9E2G - chains 0H and 1B of the 415 polymer chains in the assembly; structure by electron microscopy, 2.80 A resolution.

[Chain 0H]
Molecule: Flagellar protofilament ribbon protein, putative
Organism: Trypanosoma brucei brucei TREU927
Reference sequence: Q57UY7 (Q57UY7_TRYB2); numbering as in UniProt (aligned over 1-385)
Sequence (385 residues; numbered 1 to 385; the number before each row is that of its first residue):
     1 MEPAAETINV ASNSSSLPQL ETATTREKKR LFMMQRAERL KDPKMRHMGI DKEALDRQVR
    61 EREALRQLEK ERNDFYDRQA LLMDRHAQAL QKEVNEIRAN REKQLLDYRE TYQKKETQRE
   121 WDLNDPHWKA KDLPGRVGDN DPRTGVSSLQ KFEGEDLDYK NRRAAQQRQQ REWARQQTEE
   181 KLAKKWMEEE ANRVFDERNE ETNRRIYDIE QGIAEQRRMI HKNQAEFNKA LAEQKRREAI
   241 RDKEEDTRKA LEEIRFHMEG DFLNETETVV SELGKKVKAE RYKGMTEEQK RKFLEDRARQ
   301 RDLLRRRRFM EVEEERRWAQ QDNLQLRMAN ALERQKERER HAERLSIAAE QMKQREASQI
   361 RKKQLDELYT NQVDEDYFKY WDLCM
Unresolved in the structure: 1-23, 266-280, 302-385

[Chain 1B]
Molecule: EF-hand domain-containing protein
Organism: Trypanosoma brucei brucei TREU927
Reference sequence: Q38F14 (Q38F14_TRYB2); residues 1-297 here = UniProt positions 1-297
Sequence (297 residues; numbered 1 to 297; the number before each row is that of its first residue):
     1 MIYSDNNNPR EDSVFLRVKR AVRCGGRGPV TGPIQMVDFL RDFRCLEEEQ RASGRKGVTH
    61 KQFVKLMEQY GTKLREGDAA YLCKAFDDDN DGYINPERFV RHFTGLNQRR HNAVLRAWAS
   121 LPKDAKGRVR RNHLNERFSE TVTHGDVWGT FSSTVPREAQ ANNADDDSDD PTLCFEEFLA
   181 FYAAVSVEIP LDEKFELFLL REWCADSSRA PVMNSTLREW GQGGDPLAIG KPLYVQDVLD
   241 RPLGLSTKSY NYEHMKRVHP YIPPLPPLQL PYLSTMRKDY REFSTQERAL SNTLHGR
Unresolved in the structure: 27-29, 153-170

[Chain 0H / chain 1B interface]
Pairs across the interface - 62 pairs, chain 0H then chain 1B:
  Arg39(0H) - Lys248(1B)  hydrogen bond (side chain-backbone)
  Arg39(0H) - Tyr250(1B)
  Lys41(0H) - His259(1B)
  Asp42(0H) - Arg257(1B)  salt bridge
  Lys44(0H) - Arg257(1B)
  Met45(0H) - Tyr250(1B)
  Met45(0H) - Tyr252(1B)  hydrophobic
  Met45(0H) - Met255(1B)  hydrophobic
  Gly49(0H) - Tyr250(1B)
  Gly49(0H) - Met255(1B)
  Ile50(0H) - His254(1B)
  Asp51(0H) - Tyr250(1B)
  Asp51(0H) - Asn251(1B)
  Glu53(0H) - Glu253(1B)
  Ala54(0H) - Leu243(1B)  hydrophobic
  Arg57(0H) - Asp240(1B)  salt bridge
  Arg57(0H) - Leu243(1B)
  Gln58(0H) - Leu243(1B)
  Glu61(0H) - Leu239(1B)
  Glu61(0H) - Asp240(1B)  hydrogen bond (side chain-backbone)
  Ala64(0H) - Val238(1B)  hydrophobic
  Leu65(0H) - Val238(1B)  hydrophobic
  Leu65(0H) - Leu239(1B)  hydrophobic
  Leu68(0H) - Leu233(1B)  hydrophobic
  Leu68(0H) - Tyr234(1B)
  Glu71(0H) - Lys231(1B)  salt bridge
  Glu71(0H) - Leu233(1B)
  Phe75(0H) - Pro226(1B)  hydrophobic
  Arg78(0H) - Asp225(1B)
  Leu82(0H) - Pro226(1B)
  Glu96(0H) - Gln108(1B)
  Ile97(0H) - Gln108(1B)
  Ile97(0H) - Arg109(1B)
  Asn100(0H) - Gln108(1B)  hydrogen bond
  Arg101(0H) - Asn6(1B)
  Arg101(0H) - Pro9(1B)
  Gln104(0H) - Pro9(1B)
  Gln104(0H) - Arg10(1B)  hydrogen bond
  Gln104(0H) - Leu106(1B)
  Leu105(0H) - Pro9(1B)
  Asp107(0H) - Arg10(1B)  salt bridge
  Asp107(0H) - Arg101(1B)  salt bridge
  Asp107(0H) - His102(1B)
  Tyr108(0H) - Pro9(1B)
  Tyr108(0H) - Arg10(1B)
  Tyr108(0H) - Glu11(1B)
  Tyr108(0H) - Asp12(1B)  hydrogen bond
  Glu110(0H) - Arg98(1B)  salt bridge
  Thr111(0H) - Ala85(1B)
  Thr111(0H) - Arg98(1B)
  Thr111(0H) - His102(1B)
  Tyr112(0H) - Asp12(1B)
  Tyr112(0H) - Phe15(1B)
  Tyr112(0H) - Tyr81(1B)
  Tyr112(0H) - His102(1B)
  Lys114(0H) - Lys84(1B)
  Lys114(0H) - Ala85(1B)  hydrogen bond (side chain-backbone)
  Lys114(0H) - Asp87(1B)
  Lys114(0H) - Asp88(1B)  salt bridge
  Glu116(0H) - Lys84(1B)
  Thr117(0H) - Tyr81(1B)
  Thr117(0H) - Lys84(1B)
Interface residues without a listed pair, chain 0H (38 interface residues in all): Phe32, Gln35, Glu38, Lys52
Interface residues without a listed pair, chain 1B (41 interface residues in all): Asn7, Phe86, Asn107, Ala228, Val235, Ser249

[In short]
38 residues of chain 0H face 41 of chain 1B across their interface, with 6 hydrogen bonds and 7 salt bridges.
Among the polar pairs are Asp42(0H)-Arg257(1B), Arg57(0H)-Asp240(1B) and Glu71(0H)-Lys231(1B).
Chain 0H is Flagellar protofilament ribbon protein, putative and chain 1B is EF-hand domain-containing
protein, both from Trypanosoma brucei brucei TREU927; the structure, Cryo-EM structure of 48 nm repeat of
microtubule doublet from T. brucei flagellum, was determined by electron microscopy.
